PDB entry 7THJ | electron microscopy, 3.80 A resolution | chains C and D of the 8 polymer chains in the assembly

# Chain C
Protein: Replication factor C subunit 3
Organism: Saccharomyces cerevisiae
Reference sequence: P38629 (RFC3_YEAST); numbering as in UniProt (aligned over 1-340)
Amino-acid sequence (340 residues; each row starts with the number of its first residue):
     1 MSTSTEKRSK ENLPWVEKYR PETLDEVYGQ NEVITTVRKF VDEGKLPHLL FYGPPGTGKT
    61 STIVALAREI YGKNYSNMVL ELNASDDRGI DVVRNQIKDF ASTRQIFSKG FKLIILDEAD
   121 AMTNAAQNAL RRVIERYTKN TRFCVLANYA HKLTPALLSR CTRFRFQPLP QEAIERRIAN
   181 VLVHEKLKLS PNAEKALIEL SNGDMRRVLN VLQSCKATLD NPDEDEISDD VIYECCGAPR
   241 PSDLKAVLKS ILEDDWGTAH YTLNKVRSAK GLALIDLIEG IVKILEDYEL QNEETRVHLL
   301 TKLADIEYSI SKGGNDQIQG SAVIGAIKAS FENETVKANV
Not modelled in the structure: 1-11, 334-340
Ion coordination: Mg2+: Thr60 (together with ATP-gamma-S)
Residues lining bound ligands: ATP-gamma-S (AGS; phosphothiophosphoric acid-adenylate ester): Trp15, Val16, Tyr19, Arg20, Pro21, Glu26, Val27, Tyr28, Pro55, Gly56, Thr57, Gly58, Lys59, Thr60, Ser61, Asp117, Leu146, Asn148, Leu169, Arg177, Met205, Arg206, Leu209
UniProt features mapped onto this chain:
  - binding site (ATP): Val16 to Tyr19, Arg20, Tyr28, Gly53 to Ser61, Asn148, Arg206
  - modified residue: Ser2 (N-acetylserine)

# Chain D
Protein: Replication factor C subunit 2
Organism: Saccharomyces cerevisiae
Reference sequence: P40348 (RFC2_YEAST); residue numbers follow UniProt; this construct covers 1-353
Amino-acid sequence (353 residues; row label = number of the first residue in the row):
     1 MFEGFGPNKK RKISKLAAEQ SLAQQPWVEK YRPKNLDEVT AQDHAVTVLK KTLKSANLPH
    61 MLFYGPPGTG KTSTILALTK ELYGPDLMKS RILELNASDE RGISIVREKV KNFARLTVSK
   121 PSKHDLENYP CPPYKIIILD EADSMTADAQ SALRRTMETY SGVTRFCLIC NYVTRIIDPL
   181 ASRCSKFRFK ALDASNAIDR LRFISEQENV KCDDGVLERI LDISAGDLRR GITLLQSASK
   241 GAQYLGDGKN ITSTQVEELA GVVPHDILIE IVEKVKSGDF DEIKKYVNTF MKSGWSAASV
   301 VNQLHEYYIT NDNFDTNFKN QISWLLFTTD SRLNNGTNEH IQLLNLLVKI SQL
Not modelled in the structure: 1-25
Ion coordination: Mg2+: Thr72 (together with ATP-gamma-S)
Residues lining bound ligands: ATP-gamma-S (AGS; phosphothiophosphoric acid-adenylate ester): Val28, Tyr31, Arg32, Pro33, Glu38, Val39, Thr40, Ala41, Pro66, Pro67, Gly68, Thr69, Gly70, Lys71, Thr72, Ser73, Asn171, Arg200, Leu228, Arg229
UniProt features mapped onto this chain:
  - binding site (ATP): Val28, Arg32, Gly65 to Ser73, Asn171, Arg229
  - modified residue: Met1 (N-acetylmethionine)

# Interface between chain C and chain D
Pairs across the interface (29; chain C residue first):
  Pro14(C) with Ser182(D)
  Asp86(C) with Asp148(D)
  Asp87(C) with Asp148(D)
  Arg206(C) with Asp178(D), salt bridge
  Asn210(C) with Asp178(D)
  Ser214(C) with Lys186(D)
  Trp256(C) with Thr316(D); Lys319(D); Asn320(D)
  Lys270(C) with Arg188(D), hydrogen bond (backbone-side chain)
  Asp305(C) with Phe327(D)
  Ile306(C) with Trp324(D), hydrophobic; Phe327(D), hydrophobic
  Ser309(C) with Phe327(D)
  Lys312(C) with Asn334(D), hydrogen bond (backbone-side chain)
  Gly313(C) with Asn334(D)
  Asn315(C) with Asn302(D), hydrogen bond; Asp330(D)
  Gln317(C) with Asn302(D), hydrogen bond; His305(D)
  Ile318(C) with His305(D); Leu326(D); Phe327(D), hydrophobic; Asp330(D)
  Ser321(C) with His305(D), hydrogen bond; Ser323(D)
  Ala322(C) with Phe327(D), hydrophobic
  Gly325(C) with Ser323(D)
  Ala329(C) with Asn320(D)
Other interface residues (no listed pair), chain C (25 interface residues in all): His260, Lys302, Gly314, Gln319, Lys328
Other interface residues (no listed pair), chain D (21 interface residues in all): Arg183, Val301, Ile309, Ser331, Asn335

# Summary
25 residues of chain C face 21 of chain D across their interface; the contacts include 5 hydrogen bonds and 1
salt bridge. Among the polar pairs are Arg206(C)-Asp178(D), Lys270(C)-Arg188(D) and Lys312(C)-Asn334(D). Bound
to chain C: ATP-gamma-S. Chain D binds ATP-gamma-S.
Here chain C is Replication factor C subunit 3 and chain D is Replication factor C subunit 2, both from
Saccharomyces cerevisiae. Entry 7THJ (Structure of the yeast clamp loader (Replication Factor C RFC) bound to
the sliding clamp (Proliferating ...) was determined by electron microscopy together with 7THV, 7TI8, 7TIB,
7TIC, 7TID and 7TKU from the same study.
